8RIK - chains B and A of the 5 polymer chains in the assembly; structure by electron microscopy, 3.60 A resolution.

[Chain B]
Name: Tubulin beta chain
From: Sus scrofa
UniProtKB: P02554 (TBB_PIG); the author numbering skips numbers that UniProt does not, so the offset changes along the chain: 1-44 = UniProt 1-44; 47-360 = UniProt 45-358; 369-455 = UniProt 359-445
Sequence (445 residues; row label = number of the first residue in the row; note: 10 numbers in that range are skipped by the numbering (no residue carries them; nothing is unmodelled there)):
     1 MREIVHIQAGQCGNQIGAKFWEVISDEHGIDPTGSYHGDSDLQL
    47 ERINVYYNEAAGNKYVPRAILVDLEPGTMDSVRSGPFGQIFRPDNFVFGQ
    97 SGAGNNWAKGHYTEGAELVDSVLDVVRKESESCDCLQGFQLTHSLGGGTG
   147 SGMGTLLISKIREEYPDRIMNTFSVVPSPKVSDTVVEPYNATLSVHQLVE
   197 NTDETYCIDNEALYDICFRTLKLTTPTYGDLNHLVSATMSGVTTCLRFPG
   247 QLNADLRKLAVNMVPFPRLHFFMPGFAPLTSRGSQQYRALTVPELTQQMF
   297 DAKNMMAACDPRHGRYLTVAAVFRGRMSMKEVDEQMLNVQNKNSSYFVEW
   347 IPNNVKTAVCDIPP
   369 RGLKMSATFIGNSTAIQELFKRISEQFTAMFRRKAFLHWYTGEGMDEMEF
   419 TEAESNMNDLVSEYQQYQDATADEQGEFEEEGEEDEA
Disordered / not traced: 437-455
Swiss-Prot annotation at these positions:
  - motif: Met1 to Ile4 (MREI motif)
  - binding site (GTP): Gln11, Glu71, Ser140, Gly144, Thr145, Gly146, Asn206, Asn228
  - binding site (Mg(2+)): Glu71
  - modified residue: Ser40 (Phosphoserine), Lys60 (N6-acetyllysine), Ser174 (Phosphoserine), Thr287 (Phosphothreonine), Thr292 (Phosphothreonine), Arg320 (Omega-N-methylarginine), Glu448 (5-glutamyl polyglutamate)
  - cross-link (Glycyl lysine isopeptide (Lys-Gly)): Lys60 (interchain with G-Cter in ubiquitin), Lys326 (interchain with G-Cter in ubiquitin)
Small-molecule neighbours:
  - GDP (guanosine-5'-diphosphate): Gly10, Gln11, Cys12, Gln15, Ile16, Asn101, Ser140, Gly143, Gly144, Thr145, Gly146, Asp179, Glu183, Asn206, Tyr224, Leu227, Asn228
  - GTP (guanosine-5'-triphosphate): Gln247, Leu248, Lys254
  - taxol (TA1): Glu22, Val23, Asp26, Glu27, Leu217, Asp226, His229, Leu230, Ala233, Ser236, Phe272, Pro274, Leu275, Thr276, Arg278, Gln281, Pro360, Arg369, Gly370, Leu371

[Chain A]
Name: Tubulin alpha-1B chain
From: Sus scrofa
UniProtKB: Q2XVP4 (TBA1B_PIG); residues 1-451 here = UniProt positions 1-451
Sequence (451 residues; numbered 1 to 451; the number before each row is that of its first residue):
     1 MRECISIHVGQAGVQIGNACWELYCLEHGIQPDGQMPSDKTIGGGDDSFN
    51 TFFSETGAGKHVPRAVFVDLEPTVIDEVRTGTYRQLFHPEQLITGKEDAA
   101 NNYARGHYTIGKEIIDLVLDRIRKLADQCTGLQGFLVFHSFGGGTGSGFT
   151 SLLMERLSVDYGKKSKLEFSIYPAPQVSTAVVEPYNSILTTHTTLEHSDC
   201 AFMVDNEAIYDICRRNLDIERPTYTNLNRLISQIVSSITASLRFDGALNV
   251 DLTEFQTNLVPYPRIHFPLATYAPVISAEKAYHEQLSVAEITNACFEPAN
   301 QMVKCDPRHGKYMACCLLYRGDVVPKDVNAAIATIKTKRSIQFVDWCPTG
   351 FKVGINYQPPTVVPGGDLAKVQRAVCMLSNTTAIAEAWARLDHKFDLMYA
   401 KRAFVHWYVGEGMEEGEFSEAREDMAALEKDYEEVGVDSVEGEGEEEGEE
   451 Y
Disordered / not traced: 38-46, 438-451
Swiss-Prot annotation at these positions:
  - motif: Met1 to Cys4 (MREC motif)
  - active site: Glu254
  - binding site (GTP): Gly10, Gln11, Ala12, Gln15, Glu71, Ala99, Ser140, Gly143, Gly144, Thr145, Gly146, Thr179, Glu183, Asn206, Tyr224, Asn228, Leu252
  - binding site (Mg(2+)): Glu71
  - site: Tyr451 (Involved in polymerization)
  - modified residue: Lys40 (N6,N6,N6-trimethyllysine), Ser48 (Phosphoserine), Ser232 (Phosphoserine), Tyr282 (3'-nitrotyrosine), Arg339 (Omega-N-methylarginine), Ser439 (Phosphoserine), Glu443 (5-glutamyl polyglutamate), Glu445 (5-glutamyl polyglutamate), Tyr451 (3'-nitrotyrosine)
  - cross-link (Glycyl lysine isopeptide (Lys-Gly)): Lys326 (interchain with G-Cter in ubiquitin), Lys370 (interchain with G-Cter in ubiquitin)
Metal / ion sites: Mg2+: Glu71 (together with GTP)
Small-molecule neighbours: GTP (guanosine-5'-triphosphate): Gly10, Gln11, Ala12, Gln15, Ile16, Glu71, Asp98, Ala99, Ala100, Asn101, Ser140, Phe141, Gly143, Gly144, Thr145, Gly146, Ile171, Thr179, Glu183, Asn206, Tyr224, Leu227, Asn228

[Interface between chain B and chain A]
Residue-residue contacts - 70 pairs, chain B then chain A:
  Met1(B) - Pro72(A)  hydrophobic
  Met1(B) - Lys96(A)
  Arg2(B) - Glu71(A)  salt bridge
  Arg2(B) - Thr73(A)
  Arg48(B) - Pro72(A)  hydrogen bond (side chain-backbone)
  Arg48(B) - Asp76(A)  salt bridge
  Asp130(B) - Lys96(A)  salt bridge
  Cys131(B) - Glu97(A)  hydrogen bond
  Leu132(B) - Glu97(A)
  Arg164(B) - Glu97(A)  salt bridge
  Asp199(B) - Trp407(A)
  Pro245(B) - Glu77(A)
  Gly246(B) - Gln11(A)  hydrogen bond (backbone-side chain)
  Gln247(B) - Gln11(A)  hydrogen bond (backbone-side chain)
  Gln247(B) - Gln15(A)
  Gln247(B) - Thr223(A)  hydrogen bond
  Leu248(B) - Thr179(A)
  Leu248(B) - Tyr224(A)
  Asn249(B) - Gln11(A)
  Asn249(B) - Glu71(A)  hydrogen bond
  Asn249(B) - Thr73(A)
  Asp251(B) - Asp98(A)
  Arg253(B) - Glu97(A)  salt bridge
  Arg253(B) - Ala100(A)
  Arg253(B) - Arg105(A)
  Lys254(B) - Ala100(A)
  Lys254(B) - Asn101(A)
  Ala256(B) - Trp407(A)
  Val257(B) - Ala100(A)
  Val257(B) - Phe404(A)
  Val257(B) - Trp407(A)  hydrophobic
  Asn258(B) - Asn101(A)  hydrogen bond
  Asn258(B) - Ala180(A)
  Asn258(B) - Val181(A)  hydrogen bond (side chain-backbone)
  Asn258(B) - Val182(A)
  Asn258(B) - Phe404(A)
  Val260(B) - Phe404(A)
  Val260(B) - His406(A)
  Val260(B) - Trp407(A)  hydrogen bond (backbone-side chain)
  Pro261(B) - Phe404(A)  hydrogen bond (backbone-backbone)
  Pro261(B) - His406(A)  hydrogen bond (backbone-side chain)
  Phe262(B) - Lys401(A)
  Phe262(B) - Arg402(A)
  Phe262(B) - His406(A)
  Thr314(B) - Val181(A)
  Ser324(B) - Arg221(A)  hydrogen bond (side chain-backbone)
  Ser324(B) - Pro222(A)  hydrogen bond (side chain-backbone)
  Met325(B) - Tyr210(A)
  Met325(B) - Pro222(A)
  Met325(B) - Tyr224(A)
  Lys326(B) - Tyr210(A)
  Lys326(B) - Arg214(A)
  Lys326(B) - Glu220(A)
  Lys326(B) - Pro222(A)
  Glu327(B) - Arg221(A)  salt bridge
  Asp329(B) - Val177(A)
  Asp329(B) - Ser178(A)
  Leu333(B) - Gln176(A)
  Trp346(B) - Leu397(A)
  Trp346(B) - Lys401(A)
  Ile347(B) - Phe404(A)  hydrophobic
  Pro348(B) - Lys394(A)
  Pro348(B) - Met398(A)
  Asn349(B) - Ser178(A)  hydrogen bond (side chain-backbone)
  Asn349(B) - Thr179(A)
  Asn349(B) - Ala180(A)
  Asn349(B) - Val181(A)
  Val351(B) - Thr179(A)
  Lys352(B) - Thr179(A)
  Thr353(B) - Thr179(A)  hydrogen bond (backbone-backbone)
Also at the interface, not in a pair above, chain B (42 interface residues in all): Glu47, Gln133, Met259, Pro263, Asn337, Asn350
Also at the interface, not in a pair above, chain A (36 interface residues in all): Ala403

[Overview]
Chain B and chain A form an interface of 42 and 36 residues respectively; the contacts include 15 hydrogen
bonds and 6 salt bridges. Polar contacts include Arg2(B)-Glu71(A), Arg48(B)-Asp76(A) and Asp130(B)-Lys96(A).
GTP is bound between chain B and chain A.
Here chain B is Tubulin beta chain and chain A is Tubulin alpha-1B chain, both from Sus scrofa. Entry 8RIK
(Microtubule-associated kinesin-1 tail complex bound to ADP, single-headed state) was determined by electron
microscopy together with 8RHB, 8RHH and 8RIZ from the same study.
